1HKD - chains A and C of the 4 polymer chains in the assembly; structure by X-ray diffraction, 2.09 A resolution.

Chain A (and C):
Molecule: Pea lectin alpha chain
Organism: Pisum sativum
Notes: chain C of this document is another copy of the same molecule, construct and numbering; everything in this record applies to it too
UniProt: P02867 (LEC_PEA); residues 1-181 here correspond to UniProt positions 31-211 (UniProt number = residue number + 30)
Sequence (181 residues; row label = number of the first residue in the row):
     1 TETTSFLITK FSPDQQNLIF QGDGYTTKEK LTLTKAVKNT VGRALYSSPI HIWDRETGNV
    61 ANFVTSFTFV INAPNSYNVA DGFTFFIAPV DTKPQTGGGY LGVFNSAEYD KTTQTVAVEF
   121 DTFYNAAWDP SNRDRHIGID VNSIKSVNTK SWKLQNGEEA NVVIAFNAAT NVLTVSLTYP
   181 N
Ion coordination: Mn2+: Glu119, Asp121, Asp129, His136; Ca2+: Asp121, Phe123, Asn125, Asp129
Small-molecule neighbours: methyl alpha-D-glucopyranoside (GYP): Ala80, Asp81, Gly98, Gly99, Phe123, Asn125
Swiss-Prot annotation at these positions:
  - binding site (Mn(2+)): Glu119, Asp121, Asp129, His136
  - binding site (Ca(2+)): Asp121, Phe123, Asn125, Asp129

How chain A and chain C interact:
Residue-residue contacts (36):
  Thr1(A) with Leu7(C); Ile8(C); Thr9(C), hydrogen bond (backbone-side chain)
  Glu2(A) with Leu7(C); Ser12(C); Gln15(C), hydrogen bond
  Thr3(A) with Phe6(C); Leu7(C), hydrogen bond (backbone-backbone)
  Thr4(A) with Ser5(C)
  Ser5(A) with Thr4(C); Ser5(C), hydrogen bond (backbone-backbone)
  Phe6(A) with Thr3(C)
  Leu7(A) with Thr1(C); Glu2(C); Thr3(C), hydrogen bond (backbone-backbone)
  Ile8(A) with Thr1(C)
  Thr9(A) with Thr1(C), hydrogen bond (side chain-backbone)
  Lys10(A) with Glu2(C)
  Pro13(A) with Glu56(C)
  Gln15(A) with Glu2(C), hydrogen bond
  Gln16(A) with Pro49(C); Val90(C)
  Asn17(A) with Ser48(C); Pro49(C)
  Tyr46(A) with Ser48(C)
  Ser47(A) with Ser48(C); Pro49(C)
  Ser48(A) with Asn17(C); Tyr46(C), hydrogen bond; Ser47(C); Ser48(C)
  Pro49(A) with Gln16(C); Asn17(C); Ser47(C)
  His51(A) with Ser12(C)
  Val90(A) with Gln16(C)
Also at the interface, not in a pair above, chain A (21 interface residues in all): Ser12
Also at the interface, not in a pair above, chain C (21 interface residues in all): Lys10, His51

In short:
The chain A/chain C interface involves 21 residues from each chain, with 8 hydrogen bonds. Polar contacts
include Thr1(A)-Thr9(C), Glu2(A)-Gln15(C) and Ser48(A)-Tyr46(C). Ligands of chain A: methyl
alpha-D-glucopyranoside. UniProt lists 4 Mn2+-binding residues and 4 Ca2+-binding residues on chain A.
Both chains are Pea lectin alpha chain (Pisum sativum). Entry 1HKD (Structure of pea lectin in complex with
alpha-methyl-D-glucopyranoside) was determined by X-ray diffraction.
